Entry 1HCF (X-ray diffraction, 2.70 A resolution); this record covers chains A and B of the 4 polymer chains in the assembly.

# Chain A (and B)
Protein: Neurotrophin-4
From: Homo sapiens
Notes: fragment: active, fragment. pro-region cleaved; chain B of this document is another copy of the same molecule, construct and numbering; everything in this record applies to it too
UniProtKB: P34130 (NT5_HUMAN); residues 1-130 here correspond to UniProt positions 81-210 (UniProt number = residue number + 80)
Sequence (130 residues; row label = number of the first residue in the row):
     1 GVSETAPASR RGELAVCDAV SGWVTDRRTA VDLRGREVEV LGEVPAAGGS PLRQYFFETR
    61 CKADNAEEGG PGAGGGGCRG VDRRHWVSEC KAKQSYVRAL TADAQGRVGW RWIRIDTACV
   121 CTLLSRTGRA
Unresolved in the structure: 65-70, 128-130 (chain B: 1-4, 48-49, 65, 129-130)
Disulfide bonds: Cys17-Cys90, Cys61-Cys119, Cys78-Cys121

# Interface between chain A and chain B
Contacting residue pairs - 59 pairs, chain A then chain B:
  Glu13(A) - Lys91(B)  salt bridge
  Glu13(A) - Thr122(B)  hydrogen bond
  Glu13(A) - Leu123(B)
  Leu14(A) - Thr122(B)
  Leu14(A) - Leu123(B)  hydrogen bond (backbone-backbone)
  Val16(A) - Cys121(B)  hydrogen bond (backbone-backbone)
  Trp23(A) - Trp112(B)
  Val44(A) - Trp110(B)  hydrophobic
  Pro45(A) - Pro45(B)  hydrophobic
  Pro45(A) - Trp110(B)  hydrogen bond (backbone-side chain)
  Leu52(A) - Arg98(B)
  Leu52(A) - Trp110(B)
  Arg53(A) - Arg98(B)  hydrogen bond (backbone-side chain)
  Tyr55(A) - Arg98(B)
  Tyr55(A) - Trp112(B)  hydrogen bond
  Phe56(A) - Trp112(B)  hydrophobic
  Phe57(A) - Ser95(B)
  Phe57(A) - Tyr96(B)
  Thr59(A) - Lys93(B)  hydrogen bond
  Arg79(A) - Leu123(B)
  Gly80(A) - Val81(B)
  Gly80(A) - Asp82(B)  hydrogen bond (backbone-backbone)
  Gly80(A) - Trp86(B)
  Gly80(A) - Leu123(B)
  Val81(A) - Gly80(B)
  Asp82(A) - Gly80(B)  hydrogen bond (backbone-backbone)
  Asp82(A) - Asp82(B)
  Arg84(A) - Arg84(B)
  Trp86(A) - Gly80(B)
  Lys91(A) - Glu13(B)  salt bridge
  Lys93(A) - Thr59(B)  hydrogen bond
  Lys93(A) - Thr117(B)  hydrogen bond (side chain-backbone)
  Ser95(A) - Phe57(B)
  Ser95(A) - Thr117(B)
  Tyr96(A) - Phe57(B)
  Val97(A) - Val97(B)  hydrophobic
  Arg98(A) - Leu52(B)
  Arg98(A) - Arg53(B)  hydrogen bond (side chain-backbone)
  Arg98(A) - Tyr55(B)
  Val108(A) - Ala47(B)
  Gly109(A) - Ala47(B)
  Trp110(A) - Pro45(B)
  Trp110(A) - Ala46(B)
  Trp110(A) - Ala47(B)
  Trp110(A) - Leu52(B)
  Trp110(A) - Trp110(B)  hydrophobic
  Trp112(A) - Trp23(B)
  Trp112(A) - Tyr55(B)  hydrogen bond
  Thr117(A) - Lys93(B)  hydrogen bond (backbone-side chain)
  Thr117(A) - Thr117(B)
  Ala118(A) - Ala118(B)  hydrophobic
  Cys121(A) - Val16(B)
  Thr122(A) - Glu13(B)
  Thr122(A) - Leu14(B)
  Leu123(A) - Glu13(B)
  Leu123(A) - Leu14(B)  hydrogen bond (backbone-backbone)
  Leu123(A) - Val16(B)  hydrophobic
  Leu123(A) - Arg79(B)
  Leu123(A) - Gly80(B)
Other interface residues (no listed pair), chain A (40 interface residues in all): Ala15, Leu33, Ala46, Ala47, Gln54, Val120, Leu124
Other interface residues (no listed pair), chain B (42 interface residues in all): Gly12, Ala15, Leu33, Val44, Gln54, Phe56, Val108, Gly109, Cys119, Val120, Leu124

# In short
The interface between chain A and chain B involves 40 residues on one side and 42 on the other; the contacts
include 15 hydrogen bonds and 2 salt bridges. Among the polar pairs are Glu13(A)-Lys91(B), Glu13(A)-Thr122(B)
and Pro45(A)-Trp110(B).
Chain A and chain B are both Neurotrophin-4 (Homo sapiens); the structure, Crystal structure of TrkB-d5 bound
to neurotrophin-4/5, was determined by X-ray diffraction.
